3BW3 - chain A; structure by X-ray diffraction, 2.20 A resolution.

Chain A:
Protein: 2-nitropropane dioxygenase
Organism: Streptomyces ansochromogenes
Notes: EC 1.7.3.1
UniProtKB: Q9FDD4 (Q9FDD4_9ACTO); residues 1-363 here = UniProt positions 1-363
Chain sequence (369 residues; each row starts with the number of its first residue):
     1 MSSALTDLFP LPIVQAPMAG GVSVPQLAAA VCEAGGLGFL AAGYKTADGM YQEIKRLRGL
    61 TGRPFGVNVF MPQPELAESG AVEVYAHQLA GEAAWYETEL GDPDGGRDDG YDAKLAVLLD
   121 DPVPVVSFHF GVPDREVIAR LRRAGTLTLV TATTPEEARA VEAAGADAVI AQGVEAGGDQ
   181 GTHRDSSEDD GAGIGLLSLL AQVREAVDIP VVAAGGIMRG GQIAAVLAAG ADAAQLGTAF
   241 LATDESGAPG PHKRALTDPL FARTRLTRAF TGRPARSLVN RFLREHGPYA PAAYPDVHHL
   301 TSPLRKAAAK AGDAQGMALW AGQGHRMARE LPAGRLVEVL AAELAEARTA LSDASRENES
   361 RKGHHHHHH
Not modelled in the structure: 1-2, 77-79, 352-369
Sequence notes: engineered mutation Asp179 (His in Q9FDD4); expression tag (364-369)
Residues lining bound ligands:
  - FMN (flavin mononucleotide): Ala16, Pro17, Met18, Ala19, Val22, Ala41, Asn68, Phe70, His129, Gln172, Glu175, Ala176, Gly177, Gly178, Asp179, Ala214, Gly215, Gly216, Ile217, Gln235, Leu236, Gly237, Thr238, Leu241, His252, Trp320, Gly322
  - nitroethane (NIE): Ala19, Gly20, Tyr44, His298, Arg305, Trp320

In short:
Ligands of chain A: flavin mononucleotide and nitroethane.
Chain A is 2-nitropropane dioxygenase (Streptomyces ansochromogenes); the structure, Crystal structures and
site-directed mutagenesis study of nitroalkane oxidase from Streptomyces ansochromogenes, was determined by
X-ray diffraction (same publication as 3BW2).
